Entry 3WBN (X-ray diffraction, 2.45 A resolution); this record covers chains A and B.

== Chain A ==
Name: Putative uncharacterized protein
From: Pyrococcus furiosus
Reference sequence: Q8U2X0 (Q8U2X0_PYRFU); numbering as in UniProt (aligned over 1-461)
Sequence (461 residues; row label = number of the first residue in the row):
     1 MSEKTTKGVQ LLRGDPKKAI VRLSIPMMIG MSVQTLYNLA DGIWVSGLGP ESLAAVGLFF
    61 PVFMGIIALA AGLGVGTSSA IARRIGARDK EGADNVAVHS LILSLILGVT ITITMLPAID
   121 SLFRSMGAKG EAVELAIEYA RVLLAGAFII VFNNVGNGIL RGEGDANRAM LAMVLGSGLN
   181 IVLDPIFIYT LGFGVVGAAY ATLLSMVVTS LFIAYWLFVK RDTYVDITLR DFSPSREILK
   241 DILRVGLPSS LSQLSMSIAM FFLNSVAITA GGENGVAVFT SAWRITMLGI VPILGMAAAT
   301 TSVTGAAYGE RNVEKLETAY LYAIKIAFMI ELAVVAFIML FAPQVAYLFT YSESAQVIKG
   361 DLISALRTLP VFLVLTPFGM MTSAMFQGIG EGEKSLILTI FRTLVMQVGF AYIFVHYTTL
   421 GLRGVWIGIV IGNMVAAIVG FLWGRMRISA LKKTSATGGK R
Disordered / not traced: 1-4, 455-461

== Chain B ==
Name: MaL6
Sequence (19 residues; each row starts with the number of its first residue; numbering starts at 0):
     0 AFTFRYSPSL YTWFLFPCG
Covalently attached groups: covalent link A0-C17

== Chain A / chain B interface ==
Residue-residue contacts - 28 pairs, chain A then chain B:
  P50(A) - Y10(B)
  L53(A) - Y10(B)
  A54(A) - Y5(B)  hydrogen bond (backbone-side chain)
  A54(A) - P7(B)
  A54(A) - Y10(B)
  G57(A) - Y5(B)
  G57(A) - Y10(B)
  G57(A) - W12(B)  hydrogen bond (backbone-side chain)
  L58(A) - Y5(B)  hydrogen bond (backbone-side chain)
  L58(A) - W12(B)  hydrophobic
  P61(A) - W12(B)
  M126(A) - W12(B)  hydrophobic
  A128(A) - P7(B)  hydrophobic
  I258(A) - L14(B)  hydrophobic
  F261(A) - F3(B)  hydrophobic
  F261(A) - W12(B)  hydrophobic
  F261(A) - F13(B)
  F261(A) - L14(B)  hydrogen bond (backbone-backbone)
  F262(A) - L14(B)
  N264(A) - T11(B)
  N264(A) - W12(B)  hydrogen bond (side chain-backbone)
  N264(A) - F13(B)
  S265(A) - F13(B)
  S265(A) - L14(B)  hydrogen bond (side chain-backbone)
  S265(A) - F15(B)
  I268(A) - F13(B)  hydrophobic
  E273(A) - L9(B)
  V276(A) - F13(B)  hydrophobic
Also at the interface, not in a pair above, chain A (17 interface residues in all): T269
Also at the interface, not in a pair above, chain B (11 interface residues in all): F1

== Summary ==
The interface between chain A and chain B involves 17 residues on one side and 11 on the other, with 6
hydrogen bonds. Among the polar pairs are A54(A)-Y5(B), G57(A)-W12(B) and L58(A)-Y5(B).
Chain A is Putative uncharacterized protein (Pyrococcus furiosus) and chain B is MaL6; the structure, Crystal
structure of MATE in complex with MaL6, was determined by X-ray diffraction together with 3VVR and 3VVS from
the same study.
